4JYA - chains A and H of the 23 polymer chains in the assembly; structure by X-ray diffraction, 3.10 A resolution.

# Chain A
Molecule: 16S ribosomal RNA
Source organism: Thermus thermophilus
Sequence (1516 nucleotides; each row starts with the number of its first residue):
     6 UGGAGAGUUU GAUCCUGGCU CAGGGUGAAC GCUGGCGGCG UGCCUAAGAC AUGCAAGUCG
    66 UGCGGGCCGC GGGAUUUUAC UCCGUGGUCA GCGGCGGACG GGUGAGUAAC GCGUGGGUGA
   126 CCUACCCGGA AGAGGGGGAC AACCCGGGGA AACUCGGGCU AAUCCCCCAU GUGGACCCGC
   186 CCCUUGGGGU GUGUCCAAAG GGCUUUGCCC GCUUCCGGAU GGGCCCGCGU CCCAUCAGCU
   246 AGUUGGUGGG GUAAUGGCCC ACCAAGGCGA CGACGGGUAG CCGGUCUGAG AGGAUGGCCG
   306 GCCACAGGGG CACUGAGACA CGGGCCCCAC UCCUACGGGA GGCAGCAGUU AGGAAUCUUC
   366 CGCAAUGGGC GCAAGCCUGA CGGAGCGACG CCGCUUGGAG GAAGAAGCCC UUCGGGGUGU
   426 AAACUCCUGA ACCCGGGACG AAACCCCCGA CGAGGGGACU GACGGUACCG GGGUAAUAGC
   486 GCCGGCCAAC UCCGUGCCAG CAGCCGCGGU AAUACGGAGG GCGCGAGCGU UACCCGGAUU
   546 CACUGGGCGU AAAGGGCGUG UAGGCGGCCU GGGGCGUCCC AUGUGAAAGA CCACGGCUCA
   606 ACCGUGGGGG AGCGUGGGAU ACGCUCAGGC UAGACGGUGG GAGAGGGUGG UGGAAUUCCC
   666 GGAGUAGCGG UGAAAUGCGC AGAUACCGGG AGGAACGCCG AUGGCGAAGG CAGCCACCUG
   726 GUCCACCCGU GACGCUGAGG CGCGAAAGCG UGGGGAGCAA ACCGGAUUAG AUACCCGGGU
   786 AGUCCACGCC CUAAACGAUG CGCGCUAGGU CUCUGGGUCU CCUGGGGGCC GAAGCUAACG
   846 CGUUAAGCGC GCCGCCUGGG GAGUACGGCC GCAAGGCUGA AACUCAAAGG AAUUGACGGG
   906 GGCCCGCACA AGCGGUGGAG CAUGUGGUUU AAUUCGAAGC AACGCGAAGA ACCUUACCAG
   966 GCCUUGACAU GCUAGGGAAC CCGGGUGAAA GCCUGGGGUG CCCCGCGAGG GGAGCCCUAG
  1026 CACAGGUGCU GCAUGGCCGU CGUCAGCUCG UGCCGUGAGG UGUUGGGUUA AGUCCCGCAA
  1086 CGAGCGCAAC CCCCGCCGUU AGUUGCCAGC GGUUCGGCCG GGCACUCUAA CGGGACUGCC
  1146 CGCGAAAGCG GGAGGAAGGA GGGGACGACG UCUGGUCAGC AUGGCCCUUA CGGCCUGGGC
  1206 GACACACGUG CUACAAUGCC CACUACAAAG CGAUGCCACC CGGCAACGGG GAGCUAAUCG
  1266 CAAAAAGGUG GGCCCAGUUC GGAUUGGGGU CUGCAACCCG ACCCCAUGAA GCCGGAAUCG
  1326 CUAGUAAUCG CGGAUCAGCC AUGCCGCGGU GAAUACGUUC CCGGGCCUUG UACACACCGC
  1386 CCGUCACGCC AUGGGAGCGG GCUCUACCCG AAGUCGCCGG GAGCCUACGG GCAGGCGCCG
  1446 AGGGUAGGGC CCGUGACUGG GGCGAAGUCG UAACAAGGUA GCUGUACCGG AAGGUGCGGC
  1506 UGGAUCACCU CCUUUC
Sequence notes: conflict A79 (G131378 in 55771382)
Ligand contacts:
  - Mg2+ (MG), molecule 1: G12, U13, G22, G23, C24
  - Mg2+ (MG), molecule 2: U13, U14, C510, G511, A892
  - Mg2+ (MG), molecule 3: U14, U15, G16, A17
  - Mg2+ (MG), molecule 4: U14, A893, G894
  - Mg2+ (MG), molecule 5: U21, G22, A547, G551, G552, A557
  - Mg2+ (MG), molecule 6: C502, G514, A1470
  - Mg2+ (MG), molecule 7: U555, A556, A557, A558
  - Mg2+ (MG), molecule 8: G941, A942, G1180, U1181
  - Mg2+ (MG), molecule 9: G1036, C1037, U1178, G1179, G1180, U1181
  - Mg2+ (MG), molecule 10: G1036, G1040, G1041, C1042, G1180, U1181
  - Mg2+ (MG), molecule 11: C1037, U1178, G1179, G1180
  - Mg2+ (MG), molecule 12: G1384, C1385, C1386
  - paromomycin (PAR): G1388, U1389, C1390, A1391, C1392, G1467, C1468, G1469, A1470, A1471, G1472, U1473, C1474

# Chain H
Molecule: 30S ribosomal protein S8
Source organism: Thermus thermophilus
Reference sequence: Q5SHQ2 (RS8_THET8); residues 1-138 here = UniProt positions 1-138
Chain sequence (138 residues; each row starts with the number of its first residue):
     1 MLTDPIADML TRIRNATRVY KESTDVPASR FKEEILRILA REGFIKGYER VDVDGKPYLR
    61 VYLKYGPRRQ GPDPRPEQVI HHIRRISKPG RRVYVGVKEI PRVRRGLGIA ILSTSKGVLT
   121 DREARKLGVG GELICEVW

# Interface between chain A and chain H
Residue-residue contacts - 72 pairs, chain A then chain H:
  C548(A) with Arg-91(H), hydrogen bond to the sugar
  C570(A) with Pro-89(H), phosphate contact
  G571(A) with Met-1(H), sugar contact; Thr-3(H), sugar contact; Pro-89(H), phosphate contact; Arg-92(H), salt bridge to the phosphate
  G572(A) with Leu-2(H), sugar contact; Pro-5(H), phosphate contact
  C573(A) with Pro-5(H), phosphate contact; Ala-28(H), phosphate contact; Ser-29(H), phosphate contact; Lys-32(H), salt bridge to the phosphate
  C574(A) with Ser-29(H), phosphate contact; Arg-30(H), hydrogen bond to the phosphate
  U575(A) with Arg-30(H), salt bridge to the phosphate
  G581(A) with Tyr-94(H), hydrogen bond to the base
  U582(A) with Tyr-94(H), sugar contact
  C583(A) with Val-95(H), sugar contact; Gly-96(H), phosphate contact; Val-97(H), phosphate contact; Val-129(H), sugar contact; Gly-130(H), hydrogen bond to the sugar; Gly-131(H), sugar contact
  C584(A) with Gly-96(H), phosphate contact; Val-97(H), hydrogen bond to the phosphate; Gly-128(H), sugar contact
  A624(A) with Ser-115(H), hydrogen bond to the base
  U625(A) with Ser-115(H), sugar contact
  A626(A) with Ser-113(H), hydrogen bond to the base; Thr-114(H), base contact; Ser-115(H), base contact; Val-118(H), sugar contact
  C627(A) with Phe-31(H), sugar contact; Ser-113(H), sugar contact; Glu-132(H), hydrogen bond to the sugar
  G628(A) with Arg-92(H), sugar contact
  U636(A) with Lys-56(H), hydrogen bond to the phosphate
  A637(A) with Lys-56(H), salt bridge to the phosphate
  G638(A) with Met-1(H), sugar contact
  A737(A) with Met-1(H), base contact
  G739(A) with Met-1(H), sugar contact
  G807(A) with Thr-3(H), base contact
  C808(A) with Met-1(H), sugar contact; Leu-2(H), hydrogen bond to the sugar
  G809(A) with Asp-8(H), hydrogen bond to the sugar; Thr-11(H), base contact; Arg-12(H), hydrogen bond to the sugar
  C810(A) with Arg-12(H), sugar contact; Asn-15(H), hydrogen bond to the base
  U811(A) with Asn-15(H), sugar contact; Val-19(H), sugar contact
  A812(A) with Lys-21(H), salt bridge to the phosphate
  A837(A) with Val-19(H), base contact
  A838(A) with Arg-18(H), hydrogen bond to the sugar; Arg-75(H), hydrogen bond to the phosphate
  G839(A) with Arg-75(H), salt bridge to the phosphate
  G852(A) with Asn-15(H), base contact
  C853(A) with Thr-11(H), base contact; Arg-14(H), hydrogen bond to the sugar; Asn-15(H), hydrogen bond to the base
  G854(A) with Ala-7(H), sugar contact; Thr-11(H), hydrogen bond to the sugar; Arg-14(H), salt bridge to the phosphate
  C855(A) with Thr-3(H), hydrogen bond to the base; Asp-4(H), sugar contact; Lys-88(H), salt bridge to the phosphate; Pro-89(H), phosphate contact
  G856(A) with Thr-3(H), sugar contact; Lys-88(H), phosphate contact; Pro-89(H), sugar contact; Gly-90(H), hydrogen bond to the phosphate
  C857(A) with Gly-90(H), phosphate contact
Also at the interface, not in a pair above, chain H (43 interface residues in all): Pro-57, Lys-98, Lys-116, Gly-117

# In short
The interface between chain A and chain H involves 36 residues on one side and 43 on the other, with 20
hydrogen bonds and 8 salt bridges. Polar contacts include G581(A)/Tyr-94(H), A624(A)/Ser-115(H) and
A626(A)/Ser-113(H). Chain A binds 12 copies of Mg2+ and paromomycin.
Chain A is 16S ribosomal RNA and chain H is 30S ribosomal protein S8, both from Thermus thermophilus; the
structure, Crystal structures of pseudouridinilated stop codons with ASLs, was determined by X-ray diffraction
together with 4JV5 and 4K0K from the same study.
